6U5F - chains 0 and m of the 54 polymer chains in the assembly; structure by electron microscopy, 3.80 A resolution.

# Chain 0 (and m)
Name: Tube PA0623
From: Pseudomonas aeruginosa (strain ATCC 15692 / DSM 22644 / CIP 104116 / JCM 14847 / LMG 12228 / 1C / PRS 101 / PAO1)
Notes: chain m of this document is another copy of the same molecule, construct and numbering; everything in this record applies to it too
Reference sequence: Q9I5S9 (Q9I5S9_PSEAE); residues 2-168 here correspond to UniProt positions 1-167 (UniProt number = residue number - 1)
Sequence (167 residues; each row starts with the number of its first residue):
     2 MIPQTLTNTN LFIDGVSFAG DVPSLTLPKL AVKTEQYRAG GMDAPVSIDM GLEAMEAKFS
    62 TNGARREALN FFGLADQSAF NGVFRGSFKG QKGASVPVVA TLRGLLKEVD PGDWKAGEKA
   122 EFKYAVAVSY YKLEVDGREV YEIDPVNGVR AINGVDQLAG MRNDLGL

# Interface between chain 0 and chain m
Contacting residue pairs (29):
  Pro-4(0) with Tyr-38(m), hydrophobic; Ile-49(m), hydrophobic
  Thr-6(0) with Ile-49(m); Met-51(m)
  Leu-7(0) with Met-51(m)
  Thr-8(0) with Asp-50(m); Met-162(m)
  Asn-9(0) with Met-162(m); Leu-166(m)
  Thr-10(0) with Leu-166(m)
  Asn-11(0) with Leu-166(m), hydrogen bond (side chain-backbone); Leu-168(m)
  Phe-13(0) with Leu-166(m); Gly-167(m)
  Ser-18(0) with Leu-168(m)
  Ala-20(0) with Leu-168(m), hydrophobic
  Arg-86(0) with Asp-165(m); Leu-166(m); Gly-167(m)
  Gly-87(0) with Leu-166(m)
  Ser-88(0) with Met-162(m); Asp-165(m); Leu-166(m)
  Lys-90(0) with Asp-50(m), salt bridge; Met-162(m)
  Gly-91(0) with Ile-49(m)
  Ser-96(0) with Met-162(m); Asp-165(m)
  Pro-98(0) with Asp-165(m)
Other interface residues (no listed pair), chain 0 (20 interface residues in all): Gln-92, Val-97, Val-100
Other interface residues (no listed pair), chain m (12 interface residues in all): Met-43, Val-47, Gly-161

# Overview
The interface between chain 0 and chain m involves 20 residues on one side and 12 on the other, with 1
hydrogen bond and 1 salt bridge. Polar pairs include Lys-90(0)/Asp-50(m) and Asn-11(0)/Leu-166(m).
Chain 0 and chain m are both Tube PA0623 (Pseudomonas aeruginosa (strain ATCC 15692 / DSM 22644 / CIP 104116 /
JCM 14847 / LMG 12228 / 1C / PRS 101 / PAO1)); the structure, CryoEM Structure of Pyocin R2 - precontracted -
collar, was determined by electron microscopy (same publication as 6PYT, 6U5B, 6U5J and 6U5K).
